8YJZ - chains H and J of the 10 polymer chains in the assembly; structure by electron microscopy, 5.15 A resolution (low resolution: residue-level contacts below are approximate; hydrogen-bond / salt-bridge calls are withheld).

Chain H:
Protein: Ribonuclease H2 subunit A
Organism: Homo sapiens
Notes: EC 3.1.26.4; fragment: subunit A
UniProt: O75792 (RNH2A_HUMAN); numbering as in UniProt (aligned over 1-299)
Chain sequence (299 residues; row label = number of the first residue in the row):
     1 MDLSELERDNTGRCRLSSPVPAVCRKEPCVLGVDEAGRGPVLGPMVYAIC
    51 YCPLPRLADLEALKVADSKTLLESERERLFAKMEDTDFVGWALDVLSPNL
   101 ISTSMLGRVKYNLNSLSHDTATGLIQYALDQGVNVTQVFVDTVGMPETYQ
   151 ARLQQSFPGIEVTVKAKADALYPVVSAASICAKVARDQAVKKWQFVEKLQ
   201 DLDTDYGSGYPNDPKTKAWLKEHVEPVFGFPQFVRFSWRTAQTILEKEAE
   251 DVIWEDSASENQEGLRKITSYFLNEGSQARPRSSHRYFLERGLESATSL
UniProt features mapped onto this chain:
  - binding site (a divalent metal cation): Asp34, Glu35, Asp141
  - modified residue: Met1 (N-acetylmethionine), Thr204 (Phosphothreonine), Thr216 (Phosphothreonine), Ser257 (Phosphoserine), Ser277 (Phosphoserine)
  - natural variant: Asp2 to Leu3 (sequence variant, change not given here; In AGS4), Gly37 (G37S: In AGS4), Arg108 (R108W: In AGS4), Arg186 (R186W: In AGS4), Phe230 (F230L: In AGS4), Arg235 (R235Q: In AGS4), Thr240 (T240M: In AGS4), Arg291 (R291H: In AGS4)
  - mutagenesis: Asp67 (D67A: Loss of enzyme activity), Lys69 (K69A: Strongly reduced enzyme activity), Asn112 (N112A: Reduced enzyme activity), Tyr210 (Y210A: Strongly reduced enzyme activity; Y210F: Loss of enzyme activity), Thr240 (T240A: Strongly reduced enzyme activity)

Chain J:
Molecule: upstream DNA
Organism: Homo sapiens
Sequence (20 nucleotides; numbered 3 to 22; the number before each row is that of its first residue):
     3 ATTTTTAATTTATAATTATT

Chain H / chain J interface:
Contacting residue pairs (16; chain H residue first):
  Glu35(H) - DA17(J)
  Glu35(H) - DT18(J)
  Lys69(H) - DA17(J)
  Asp141(H) - DA17(J)
  Val143(H) - DA16(J)
  Ala166(H) - DA16(J)
  Lys183(H) - DT18(J)
  Ser208(H) - DT19(J)
  Ser208(H) - DA20(J)
  Tyr210(H) - DT18(J)
  Tyr210(H) - DT19(J)
  Asn212(H) - DT19(J)
  Asp213(H) - DT19(J)
  Asp213(H) - DA20(J)
  Pro214(H) - DA20(J)
  Pro214(H) - DT21(J)
Other interface residues (no listed pair), chain H (16 interface residues in all): Arg38, Gly39, Arg76, Lys167, Lys215

In short:
16 residues of chain H face 6 of chain J across their interface. Curated annotation (UniProt) lists 3 divalent
metal cation-binding residues and 5 mutagenesis sites on chain H.
Here chain H is Ribonuclease H2 subunit A and chain J is upstream DNA, both from Homo sapiens. Entry 8YJZ
(Structure of the human endogenous PCNA-FEN1-RNase H2 complex - State D) was determined by electron
microscopy, deposited together with 8YJH, 8YJL, 8YJQ, 8YJR, 8YJS, 8YJU, 8YJV and 8YJW.
